PDB entry 9NEZ | electron microscopy, 3.47 A resolution | chains A and D of the 8 polymer chains in the assembly

Chain A:
Protein: Sulfhydrogenase 1 subunit delta
Organism: Pyrococcus furiosus
Notes: EC 1.12.1.3
UniProtKB: E7FHU4 (HYD1D_PYRFU); numbering as in UniProt (aligned over 1-261)
Chain sequence (261 residues; each row starts with the number of its first residue):
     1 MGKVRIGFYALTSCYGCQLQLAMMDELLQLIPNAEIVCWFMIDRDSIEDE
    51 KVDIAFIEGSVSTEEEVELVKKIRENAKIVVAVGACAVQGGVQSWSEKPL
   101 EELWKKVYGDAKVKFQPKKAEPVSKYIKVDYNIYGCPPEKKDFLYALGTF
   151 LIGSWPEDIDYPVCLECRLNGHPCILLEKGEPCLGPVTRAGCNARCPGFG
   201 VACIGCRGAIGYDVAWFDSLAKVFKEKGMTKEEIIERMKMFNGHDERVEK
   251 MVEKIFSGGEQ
Not modelled in the structure: 1-2, 258-261
Metal / ion sites: 4Fe-4S cluster Fe site 1: Cys14, Cys17, Cys86, Cys136 (shared with His160(D) of chain D); 4Fe-4S cluster Fe site 2: Cys164, Cys167, Cys174, Cys183; 4Fe-4S cluster Fe site 3: Cys192, Cys196, Cys203, Cys206
Small-molecule neighbours:
  - 4Fe-4S cluster (SF4), molecule 1: Ser13, Cys14, Tyr15, Gly16, Cys17, Glu58, Gly84, Ala85, Cys86, Gly135, Cys136, Pro137
  - 4Fe-4S cluster (SF4), molecule 2: Val163, Cys192, Arg195, Cys196, Pro197, Cys203, Ile204, Gly205, Cys206, Arg207
  - 4Fe-4S cluster (SF4), molecule 3: Val163, Cys164, Cys167, Arg168, Pro173, Cys174, Ile175, Leu176, Cys183, Gly185, Pro186, Pro197

Chain D:
Protein: Sulfhydrogenase 1 subunit alpha
Organism: Pyrococcus furiosus
Notes: EC 1.12.1.3
UniProtKB: E7FI44 (HYD1A_PYRFU); numbering as in UniProt (aligned over 1-428)
Chain sequence (428 residues; numbered 1 to 428; the number before each row is that of its first residue):
     1 MKNLYLPITIDHIARVEGKGGVEIIIGDDGVKEVKLNIIEGPRFFEAITI
    51 GKKLEEALAIYPRICSFCSAAHKLTALEAAEKAVGFVPREEIQALREVLY
   101 IGDMIESHALHLYLLVLPDYRGYSSPLKMVNEYKREIEIALKLKNLGTWM
   151 MDILGSRAIHQENAVLGGFGKLPEKSVLEKMKAELREALPLAEYTFELFA
   201 KLEQYSEVEGPITHLAVKPRGDAYGIYGDYIKASDGEEFPSEKYRDYIKE
   251 FVVEHSFAKHSHYKGRPFMVGAISRVINNADLLYGKAKELYEANKDLLKG
   301 TNPFANNLAQALEIVYFIERAIDLLDEALAKWPIKPRDEVEIKDGFGVST
   351 TEAPRGILVYALKVENGRVSYADIITPTAFNLAMMEEHVRMMAEKHYNDD
   401 PERLKILAEMVVRAYDPCISCSVHVVRL
Not modelled in the structure: 1-5, 425-428
Metal / ion sites: 4Fe-4S cluster Fe: His160 (shared with Cys14(A), Cys17(A), Cys86(A), Cys136(A) of chain A); ni-fe reduced active center Fe near Cys421 (its only coordinating residue here)
Small-molecule neighbours: ni-fe reduced active center (NFU; formyl[bis(hydrocyanato-1kappaC)]ironnickel(Fe-Ni)): Cys65, Ser66, Phe67, Cys68, Ser69, His72, Arg355, Leu358, Thr376, Pro377, Thr378, Cys418, Ile419, Ser420, Cys421
Swiss-Prot annotation at these positions:
  - binding site (Ni(2+)): Cys65, Cys68, Cys418, Cys421
  - binding site (Fe cation): Cys68, Cys421

Interface between chain A and chain D:
Residue-residue contacts (105; chain A residue first):
  Ala10(A) with Lys19(D)
  Leu11(A) with Lys19(D); Glu40(D)
  Thr12(A) with Lys19(D); Glu40(D); Gly41(D), hydrogen bond (side chain-backbone); Arg43(D)
  Ser13(A) with Glu40(D), hydrogen bond (backbone-side chain); Arg43(D); Ser420(D)
  Cys14(A) with Arg43(D); Arg63(D); Ile64(D); Cys65(D), hydrophobic; Ser66(D), hydrogen bond (backbone-side chain); His160(D), hydrogen bond
  Tyr15(A) with Glu17(D); Gly18(D), hydrogen bond (side chain-backbone); Lys19(D), hydrogen bond (side chain-backbone); Ser66(D), hydrogen bond (backbone-side chain)
  Gly16(A) with Ser66(D), hydrogen bond (backbone-side chain); Ile159(D)
  Leu19(A) with Ser66(D); Leu110(D), hydrophobic; Ile159(D), hydrophobic
  Gln20(A) with Ile159(D)
  Met23(A) with Glu106(D); Lys144(D); Thr148(D); Ala158(D), hydrophobic
  Ile31(A) with Leu127(D), hydrophobic
  Phe40(A) with His12(D); Ala14(D); Arg15(D), hydrogen bond (backbone-backbone)
  Met41(A) with Arg15(D)
  Ile42(A) with Arg15(D); Leu114(D), hydrophobic; Ser124(D); Ser125(D), hydrogen bond (backbone-side chain); Pro126(D)
  Asp43(A) with Ala14(D); Ser124(D); Ser125(D); Lys128(D), salt bridge
  Arg44(A) with Ser124(D), hydrogen bond (backbone-backbone); Glu402(D), salt bridge; Glu409(D), salt bridge
  Asp45(A) with Ser124(D)
  Ser62(A) with Pro42(D)
  Thr63(A) with Gly41(D)
  Glu66(A) with Lys19(D), salt bridge
  Val92(A) with Ile48(D)
  Gln93(A) with Arg43(D), hydrogen bond; Phe45(D)
  Trp95(A) with Lys52(D); Glu56(D); Ile60(D), hydrophobic
  Ser96(A) with Ile48(D)
  Leu100(A) with Phe44(D), hydrophobic
  Leu103(A) with Phe44(D), hydrophobic
  Trp104(A) with Phe44(D); Phe257(D), hydrophobic
  Lys106(A) with Ala47(D); Tyr371(D)
  Val107(A) with Phe44(D), hydrophobic; Glu46(D); Ala47(D), hydrophobic; Lys259(D)
  Tyr108(A) with Val252(D), hydrophobic; Phe257(D), hydrogen bond (side chain-backbone)
  Ala111(A) with Val252(D), hydrophobic
  Lys112(A) with Glu254(D)
  Val113(A) with Glu254(D); Ser256(D); Phe257(D)
  Lys114(A) with Glu254(D), hydrogen bond (backbone-backbone)
  Phe115(A) with Ile39(D), hydrophobic; Phe257(D), hydrophobic
  Cys136(A) with Arg63(D); Arg157(D); His160(D)
  Pro137(A) with Arg157(D); Ile159(D); His160(D)
  Arg195(A) with Ser156(D), hydrogen bond (side chain-backbone); Arg157(D)
  Cys196(A) with Glu162(D), hydrogen bond
  Gly198(A) with Lys171(D)
  Phe199(A) with Asp152(D); Ile153(D); Ser156(D); Asn163(D); Gly170(D); Lys171(D)
  Val201(A) with Glu162(D)
  Ile204(A) with Glu162(D)
  Cys206(A) with Arg157(D); Glu162(D)
  Glu233(A) with Lys53(D), salt bridge
  Glu236(A) with Lys52(D), salt bridge; Lys53(D), hydrogen bond (side chain-backbone); Arg368(D), salt bridge
  Arg237(A) with Glu56(D)
  Met240(A) with Glu56(D); Ile60(D), hydrophobic
Interface residues without a listed pair, chain A (56 interface residues in all): Ala22, Asp25, Leu28, Glu48, Lys98, Gln116, Pro117, Phe241
Interface residues without a listed pair, chain D (67 interface residues in all): Asn37, Thr49, Ala57, Ala59, Phe67, Leu115, Val130, Leu141, Asn145, Val253, His255, Val423

In short:
Chain A and chain D form an interface of 56 and 67 residues respectively; the contacts include 17 hydrogen
bonds and 7 salt bridges. Among the polar pairs are Asp43(A)-Lys128(D), Arg44(A)-Glu402(D) and
Arg44(A)-Glu409(D). Chain A binds 3 copies of 4Fe-4S cluster.
Chain A is Sulfhydrogenase 1 subunit delta and chain D is Sulfhydrogenase 1 subunit alpha, both from
Pyrococcus furiosus; the structure, Structure of the Pyrococcus furiosus SHI complex, was determined by
electron microscopy (same publication as 9E15, 9E1J and 9NF0).
